7F6J - chains A and C of the 3 polymer chains in the assembly; structure by X-ray diffraction, 2.10 A resolution.

== Chain A ==
Name: Ras-related protein Rab-7a
Organism: Homo sapiens
Notes: EC 3.6.5.2
UniProt: P51149 (RAB7A_HUMAN); residue numbers follow UniProt; this construct covers 2-195
Sequence (200 residues; row label = number of the first residue in the row; numbers below 1 keep their minus sign (Gly-4 is residue -4)):
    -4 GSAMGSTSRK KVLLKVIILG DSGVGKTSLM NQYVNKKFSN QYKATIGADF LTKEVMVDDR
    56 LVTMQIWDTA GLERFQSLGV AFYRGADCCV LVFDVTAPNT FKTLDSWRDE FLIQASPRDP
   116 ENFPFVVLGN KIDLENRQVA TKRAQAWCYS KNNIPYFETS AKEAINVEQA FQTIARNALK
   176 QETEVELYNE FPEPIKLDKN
Unresolved in the structure: -4 to 6, 178-195
Differences from the reference sequence: expression tag (-4 to 1); engineered mutation Leu67 (Gln in P51149)
Bound ions: Mg2+: Thr22, Thr40 (together with GTP)
Ligand contacts: GTP (guanosine-5'-triphosphate): Asp16, Ser17, Gly18, Val19, Gly20, Lys21, Thr22, Ser23, Phe33, Ser34, Asn35, Gln36, Tyr37, Lys38, Ala39, Thr40, Thr64, Ala65, Gly66, Leu67, Asn125, Lys126, Asp128, Leu129, Ser155, Ala156, Lys157
What the authors report for this chain:
  - mutagenesis - T22N: abolished binding to PDZ domain-containing protein 8 (chain C)

== Chain C ==
Name: PDZ domain-containing protein 8
Organism: Homo sapiens
UniProt: Q8NEN9 (PDZD8_HUMAN); residue numbers follow UniProt; this construct covers 994-1123
Sequence (133 residues; numbered 991 to 1123; the number before each row is that of its first residue):
   991 SAMGNSTGIK LVRKEGGLDD SVFIAVKEIG RDLYRGLPTE ERIQKLEFML DKLQNEIDQE
  1051 LEHNNSLVRE EKETTDTRKK SLLSAALAKS GERLQALTLL MIHYRAGIED IETLESLSLD
  1111 QHSKKISKYT DDT
Unresolved in the structure: 991-998, 1105-1123
Differences from the reference sequence: expression tag (991-993)
What the authors report for this chain:
  - mutagenesis - A1086R (Kd of 0.66 uM): unchanged binding to Ras-related protein Rab-7a (chain A)
  - mutagenesis - A1086R/I1092E: abolished binding to Rab7

== Interface between chain A and chain C ==
Residue-residue contacts (52):
  Lys10(A) - Asp1010(C)  salt bridge
  Asp16(A) - Ile999(C)  hydrogen bond (side chain-backbone)
  Lys38(A) - Gln1044(C)
  Ile41(A) - Leu1084(C)  hydrophobic
  Ile41(A) - Gln1085(C)
  Ile41(A) - Thr1088(C)
  Gly42(A) - Gln1085(C)
  Ala43(A) - Phe1013(C)
  Ala43(A) - Ile1092(C)
  Asp44(A) - Lys1017(C)  salt bridge
  Asp44(A) - Ile1092(C)
  Phe45(A) - Phe1013(C)  hydrophobic
  Phe45(A) - Lys1017(C)  hydrogen bond (backbone-side chain)
  Trp62(A) - Phe1013(C)  hydrophobic
  Gly66(A) - Ile999(C)
  Glu68(A) - Ile999(C)
  Glu68(A) - Lys1000(C)  hydrogen bond (side chain-backbone)
  Glu68(A) - Val1002(C)
  Arg69(A) - Asn1054(C)  hydrogen bond
  Arg69(A) - Asn1055(C)  hydrogen bond
  Arg69(A) - Val1058(C)
  Phe70(A) - Leu1051(C)  hydrophobic
  Phe70(A) - Asn1054(C)
  Phe70(A) - Leu1084(C)  hydrophobic
  Phe70(A) - Gln1085(C)  hydrogen bond (backbone-side chain)
  Gln71(A) - Lys1000(C)  hydrogen bond (side chain-backbone)
  Gln71(A) - Leu1001(C)
  Gln71(A) - Val1002(C)  hydrogen bond (side chain-backbone)
  Gln71(A) - Lys1004(C)
  Ser72(A) - Lys1004(C)
  Ser72(A) - Gly1007(C)
  Ser72(A) - Leu1008(C)  hydrogen bond (backbone-backbone)
  Ser72(A) - Gln1085(C)  hydrogen bond
  Leu73(A) - Leu1008(C)
  Leu73(A) - Phe1013(C)  hydrophobic
  Gly74(A) - Lys1004(C)
  Gly74(A) - Gly1007(C)
  Gly74(A) - Leu1008(C)  hydrogen bond (backbone-backbone)
  Val75(A) - Arg1003(C)
  Val75(A) - Lys1004(C)  hydrogen bond (backbone-backbone)
  Phe77(A) - Asp1009(C)
  Phe77(A) - Asp1010(C)
  Tyr78(A) - Leu1001(C)
  Thr98(A) - Ile999(C)
  Ser101(A) - Ile999(C)  hydrogen bond (side chain-backbone)
  Trp102(A) - Ile999(C)  hydrogen bond (side chain-backbone)
  Trp102(A) - Lys1000(C)
  Glu105(A) - Leu1001(C)
  Phe106(A) - Leu1001(C)  hydrophobic
  Gln109(A) - Leu1001(C)
  Gln109(A) - Val1002(C)
  Gln109(A) - Arg1003(C)
Other interface residues (no listed pair), chain A (33 interface residues in all): Leu14, Ser17, Gln60, Leu67, Ala76, Arg79, Ile108
Other interface residues (no listed pair), chain C (24 interface residues in all): Glu1005, Ile1014, Leu1077
From the paper, about this interface:
  - specific contacts: Ile41(A)-Leu1051(C) (hydrophobic contact), Phe70(A)-Leu1084(C) (hydrophobic contact)
  - interface residues, chain A: Ile41(A), Phe45(A), Trp62(A), Phe70(A), Phe77(A)
  - interface residues, chain C: Leu1001(C), Leu1051(C), Leu1084(C), Ile1092(C)
  - hot spots on chain C (mutagenesis) - I1092E (Kd of 9.2 uM): decreased binding to Ras-related protein Rab-7a (chain A)

== In short ==
33 residues of chain A face 24 of chain C across their interface, with 14 hydrogen bonds and 2 salt bridges.
Polar contacts include Lys10(A)-Asp1010(C), Asp44(A)-Lys1017(C) and Asp16(A)-Ile999(C). The paper describes
hydrophobic contacts between Ile41(A) and Leu1051(C) and Phe70(A) and Leu1084(C). The paper reports that T22N
of chain A abolishes binding to PDZ domain-containing protein 8 (chain C); interface residues Ile41(A),
Phe45(A) and Leu1001(C) among others; 4 substitutions were tested in all.
Chain A is Ras-related protein Rab-7a and chain C is PDZ domain-containing protein 8, both from Homo sapiens;
the structure, Crystal structure of the PDZD8 coiled-coil domain - Rab7 complex, was determined by X-ray
diffraction.
